PDB entry 4I9C | X-ray diffraction, 3.10 A resolution | chains A and C

Chain A:
Molecule: Response regulator aspartate phosphatase F
From: Bacillus subtilis
Notes: EC 3.1.-.-
UniProt: P71002 (RAPF_BACSU); residues 1-381 here = UniProt positions 1-381
Sequence (381 residues; each row starts with the number of its first residue):
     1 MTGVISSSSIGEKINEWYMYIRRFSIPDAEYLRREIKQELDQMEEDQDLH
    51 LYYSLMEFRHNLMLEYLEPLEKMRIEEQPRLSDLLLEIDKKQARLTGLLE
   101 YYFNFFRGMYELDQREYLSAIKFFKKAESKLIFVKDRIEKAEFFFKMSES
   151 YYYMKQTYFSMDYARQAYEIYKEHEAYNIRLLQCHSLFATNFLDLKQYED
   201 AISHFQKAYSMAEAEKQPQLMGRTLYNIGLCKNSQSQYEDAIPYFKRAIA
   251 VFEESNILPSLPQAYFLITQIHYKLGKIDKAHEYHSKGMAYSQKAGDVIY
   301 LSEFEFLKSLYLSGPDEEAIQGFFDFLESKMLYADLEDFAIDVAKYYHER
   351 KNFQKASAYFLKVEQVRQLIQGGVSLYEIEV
Not modelled in the structure: 1-2, 375-381
Swiss-Prot annotation at these positions:
  - binding site (Mn(2+)): Leu40, Met43, Glu45
  - mutagenesis: Phe24 (F24A: Loss of ComA binding activity), Pro27 (P27A: Significant decrease in ComA binding activity), Asp28 (D28A: Loss of ComA binding activity), His50 (H50L: Can dephosphorylate Spo0F), Leu67 (L67A: Loss of ComA binding activity), Glu71 (E71A: Significant decrease in ComA binding activity), Gln78 (Q78A: Significant decrease in ComA binding activity), Asp194 (D194A: Can bind ComA but is insensitive to PhrF inhibition; D194N: Completely suppresses expression from srfA promoter and is insensitive to PhrF inhibition), Asn227 (N227A: Can bind ComA but is insensitive to PhrF inhibition), Glu303 (E303A: Can bind ComA. Interacts with RapF, but not with PhrC; E303K: Can bind ComA. Interacts with RapF, and can also interact with PhrC)
What the authors report for this chain:
  - specificity-determining residues: Glu303
  - mutagenesis - D194A, E303A, E303K: unchanged binding to ComA
  - mutagenesis - E303A (10-fold), E303K: decreased binding to PhrF (chain C)
  - conformationally variable residues (order/disorder transition, side-chain flip): Leu67 to Met73, Arg80, Leu81, Tyr153, Arg223, Leu376 to Val381

Chain C:
Molecule: PhrF
Sequence (5 residues; each row starts with the number of its first residue):
    44 QRGMI

How chain A and chain C interact:
Contacting residue pairs - 35 pairs, chain A then chain C:
  Tyr66(A) - Ile48(C)  hydrogen bond (side chain-backbone)
  Phe145(A) - Ile48(C)  hydrophobic
  Glu149(A) - Ile48(C)
  Tyr152(A) - Arg45(C)  hydrogen bond
  Tyr152(A) - Gly46(C)  hydrogen bond (side chain-backbone)
  Tyr153(A) - Arg45(C)
  Tyr153(A) - Gly46(C)
  Tyr153(A) - Ile48(C)
  Lys155(A) - Arg45(C)
  Gln183(A) - Ile48(C)  hydrogen bond (side chain-backbone)
  Leu187(A) - Ile48(C)  hydrophobic
  Thr190(A) - Gly46(C)
  Thr190(A) - Ile48(C)
  Asp194(A) - Arg45(C)  salt bridge
  Arg223(A) - Met47(C)
  Arg223(A) - Ile48(C)  hydrogen bond (side chain-backbone)
  Tyr226(A) - Gln44(C)
  Tyr226(A) - Met47(C)  hydrophobic
  Asn227(A) - Gly46(C)
  Asn227(A) - Met47(C)  hydrogen bond (side chain-backbone)
  Leu230(A) - Gln44(C)
  Leu230(A) - Gly46(C)
  Phe252(A) - Met47(C)  hydrophobic
  Ser260(A) - Met47(C)
  Gln263(A) - Gln44(C)
  Gln263(A) - Arg45(C)  hydrogen bond (side chain-backbone)
  Gln263(A) - Met47(C)
  Phe266(A) - Gln44(C)
  Tyr300(A) - Gln44(C)  hydrogen bond
  Glu303(A) - Gln44(C)  hydrogen bond
  Ala334(A) - Arg45(C)
  Asp335(A) - Gln44(C)  hydrogen bond (side chain-backbone)
  Asp335(A) - Arg45(C)
  Asp338(A) - Gln44(C)  hydrogen bond (side chain-backbone)
  Phe339(A) - Gln44(C)
Interface residues without a listed pair, chain A (26 interface residues in all): Ser186, Leu267
Interface features reported in the paper:
  - interface residues, chain A: Tyr66(A), Phe145(A), Glu149(A), Tyr152(A), Tyr153(A), Lys155(A), Gln183(A), Leu187(A), Asp194(A), Arg223(A), Tyr226(A), Asn227(A), Phe252(A), Gln263(A), Phe266(A), Tyr300(A), Glu303(A), Ala334(A), Asp338(A)

Overview:
26 residues of chain A and 5 residues of chain C are in contact; the contacts include 11 hydrogen bonds and 1
salt bridge. Among the polar pairs are Asp194(A)-Arg45(C), Tyr66(A)-Ile48(C) and Tyr152(A)-Arg45(C). From the
paper: E303A and E303K of chain A reduce binding to PhrF (chain C); interface residues Tyr66(A), Phe145(A) and
Glu149(A) among others.
Here chain A is Response regulator aspartate phosphatase F (Bacillus subtilis) and chain C is PhrF. Entry 4I9C
(Crystal structure of aspartyl phosphate phosphatase F from B.subtilis in complex with its inhibitory peptide)
was determined by X-ray diffraction together with 4I9E from the same study.
